8KAO - chains A and B of the 3 polymer chains in the assembly; structure by X-ray diffraction, 2.55 A resolution.

== Chain A (and B) ==
Protein: Glutamate dehydrogenase
Organism: Saccharolobus solfataricus
Notes: chain B of this document is another copy of the same molecule, construct and numbering; everything in this record applies to it too
Reference sequence: A0A0E3K1C8 (A0A0E3K1C8_SACSO); residues 1-419 here = UniProt positions 1-419
Amino-acid sequence (419 residues; each row starts with the number of its first residue):
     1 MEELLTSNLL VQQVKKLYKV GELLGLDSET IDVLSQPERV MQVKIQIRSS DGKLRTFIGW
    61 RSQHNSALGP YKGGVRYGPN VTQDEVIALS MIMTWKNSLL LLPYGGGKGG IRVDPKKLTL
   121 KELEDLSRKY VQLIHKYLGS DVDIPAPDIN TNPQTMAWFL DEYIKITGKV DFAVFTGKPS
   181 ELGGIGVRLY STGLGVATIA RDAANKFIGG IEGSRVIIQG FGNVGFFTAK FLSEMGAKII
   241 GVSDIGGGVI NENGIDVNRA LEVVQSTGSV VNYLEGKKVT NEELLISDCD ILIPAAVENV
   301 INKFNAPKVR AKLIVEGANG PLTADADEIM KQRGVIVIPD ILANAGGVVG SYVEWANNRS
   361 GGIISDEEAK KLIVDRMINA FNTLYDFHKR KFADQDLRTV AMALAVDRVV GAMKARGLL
Disordered / not traced: 1-7, 265-268 (chain B: 1-7, 208-214, 235-238, 265-281, 297-301)

== Chain A / chain B interface ==
Pairs across the interface (6; chain A residue first):
  K121(A) - K121(B)
  Q132(A) - K165(B)  hydrogen bond (side chain-backbone)
  K136(A) - T167(B)  hydrogen bond (side chain-backbone)
  K165(A) - Q132(B)  hydrogen bond (backbone-side chain)
  I166(A) - I166(B)
  T167(A) - K136(B)  hydrogen bond (backbone-side chain)
Also at the interface, not in a pair above, chain A (9 interface residues in all): H135, E162, G168
Also at the interface, not in a pair above, chain B (9 interface residues in all): H135, E162, G168

== Summary ==
The chain A/chain B interface involves 9 residues from each chain; the contacts include 4 hydrogen bonds.
Among the polar pairs are Q132(A)-K165(B) and K136(A)-T167(B).
Chain A and chain B are both Glutamate dehydrogenase (Saccharolobus solfataricus); the structure, Glutamate
dehydrogenase-69O, was determined by X-ray diffraction together with 8KAR from the same study.
